PDB entry 7BXH | X-ray diffraction, 2.70 A resolution | chains A and B

# Chain A
Molecule: Lpg2149
From: Legionella pneumophila subsp. pneumophila str. Philadelphia 1
Reference sequence: Q5ZTL2 (Q5ZTL2_LEGPH); residues 9-112 here = UniProt positions 9-112
Chain sequence (105 residues; each row starts with the number of its first residue):
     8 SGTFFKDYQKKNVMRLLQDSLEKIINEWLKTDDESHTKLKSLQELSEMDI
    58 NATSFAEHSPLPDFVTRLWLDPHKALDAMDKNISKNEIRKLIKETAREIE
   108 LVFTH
Not modelled in the structure: 8-10
Construct notes: expression tag (8)
What the authors report for this chain:
  - mutagenesis - F11D/F12D/Y15D, V20D/L23D/L24D: decreased signaling with MavC (chain B)

# Chain B
Molecule: MavC
From: Legionella pneumophila subsp. pneumophila str. Philadelphia 1
Reference sequence: Q5ZTL4 (Q5ZTL4_LEGPH); residues 1-385 here = UniProt positions 1-385
Chain sequence (386 residues; each row starts with the number of its first residue; numbering starts at 0):
     0 SMTTSKLEKTGLHVHEKIKHMVKNYGTMITGIPAEILGQNEAEISVGYVK
    50 KMGNMKENIAEVVRKSEMTQPTNSCGKASNEVCDLLLGTEGASEFEKSSY
   100 QVLSGDGSNLKGSLPNKNLLVRVEMDRFNAPQKYQKIKREEFNPETAEKN
   150 KIYLLEDQLVYLDIFGKVIDLGQTSDTCHRLFNAITTPFYQNYILYDEYI
   200 DPEESAEEAAMFEMGEIVKAKMKNIDCWTATHSFTIFVPESDSEDTRTLY
   250 PYQAYWTSHTLQQWFSGDKDEKLSRLGIDGYIEKLALLGTTTDSKIRSSI
   300 YGELFSPPGKEHVFCTGMNEKFSPLRVKFKVTEVNPEIALQNLEEVQEFI
   350 DTNYPGENAKDQCELYKIKAQEAMTKQLEMRLLIEP
Not modelled in the structure: 0-6, 383-385
Construct notes: expression tag (0)
What the authors report for this chain:
  - mutagenesis - R126A, Y254A, Y300A, F313A, M317A, K320A, F321A: decreased catalytic activity (ubiquitination activity)
  - mutagenesis - F188A/Y189A/Y192A, Y198A: decreased catalytic activity
  - mutagenesis - L36A/I43A, W255A: decreased catalytic activity on UBE2N ubiquitination
  - mutagenesis - S73A, R121A, R126A, F188A/Y189A/Y192A: decreased signaling

# How chain A and chain B interact
Contacting residue pairs (43):
  F11(A) - D83(B)
  F11(A) - T88(B)
  F11(A) - N341(B)
  F11(A) - E344(B)
  F12(A) - E344(B)  hydrogen bond (backbone-side chain)
  F12(A) - F348(B)  hydrophobic
  Y15(A) - I28(B)  hydrogen bond (side chain-backbone)
  Y15(A) - T29(B)
  Y15(A) - E80(B)
  Y15(A) - D83(B)
  Y15(A) - L84(B)  hydrophobic
  Q16(A) - G30(B)  hydrogen bond (side chain-backbone)
  Q16(A) - P32(B)
  Q16(A) - F348(B)
  K18(A) - D83(B)  salt bridge
  N19(A) - T29(B)  hydrogen bond (side chain-backbone)
  N19(A) - I31(B)
  V20(A) - P32(B)
  L23(A) - N39(B)
  L24(A) - N39(B)
  D26(A) - K76(B)  salt bridge
  S27(A) - N39(B)  hydrogen bond
  S27(A) - I43(B)
  K30(A) - I43(B)
  I31(A) - E42(B)
  I31(A) - I43(B)  hydrophobic
  F71(A) - E42(B)
  R74(A) - E42(B)  salt bridge
  R74(A) - R380(B)
  A82(A) - Q376(B)  hydrogen bond (backbone-side chain)
  L83(A) - I35(B)  hydrophobic
  L83(A) - Q38(B)
  D84(A) - Q38(B)  hydrogen bond (backbone-side chain)
  A85(A) - E34(B)
  A85(A) - I35(B)
  A85(A) - Q38(B)  hydrogen bond (backbone-side chain)
  M86(A) - I35(B)
  F110(A) - E144(B)
  T111(A) - E144(B)
  H112(A) - E144(B)  hydrogen bond (backbone-side chain)
  H112(A) - F164(B)  hydrogen bond (side chain-backbone)
  H112(A) - G165(B)
  H112(A) - K166(B)
Other interface residues (no listed pair), chain A (25 interface residues in all): D14, K81
Other interface residues (no listed pair), chain B (31 interface residues in all): L36, Y47, G87, K148, V345, M379
Interface features reported in the paper:
  - interface residues, chain A: F11(A), R74(A)
  - hot spots on chain A (mutagenesis) - V20D/L23D/L24D: abolished binding to MavC (chain B)

# Summary
25 residues of chain A face 31 of chain B across their interface, with 10 hydrogen bonds and 3 salt bridges.
Polar contacts include K18(A)-D83(B), D26(A)-K76(B) and R74(A)-E42(B). From the paper: R126A, Y254A and Y300A
of chain B, among others, reduce catalytic activity (ubiquitination activity); interface residues F11(A) and
R74(A); 15 substitutions were tested in all.
Chain A is Lpg2149 and chain B is MavC, both from Legionella pneumophila subsp. pneumophila str. Philadelphia
1; the structure, MavC-Lpg2149 complex, was determined by X-ray diffraction (same publication as 7BXF).
